8SVD - chains A and T of the 6 polymer chains in the assembly; structure by X-ray diffraction, 3.49 A resolution.

== Chain A (and T) ==
Protein: DarR
Source organism: Mycolicibacterium baixiangningiae
Notes: chain T of this document is another copy of the same molecule, construct and numbering; everything in this record applies to it too
Chain sequence (209 residues; row label = number of the first residue in the row; numbers below 1 keep their minus sign (Gly-2 is residue -2)):
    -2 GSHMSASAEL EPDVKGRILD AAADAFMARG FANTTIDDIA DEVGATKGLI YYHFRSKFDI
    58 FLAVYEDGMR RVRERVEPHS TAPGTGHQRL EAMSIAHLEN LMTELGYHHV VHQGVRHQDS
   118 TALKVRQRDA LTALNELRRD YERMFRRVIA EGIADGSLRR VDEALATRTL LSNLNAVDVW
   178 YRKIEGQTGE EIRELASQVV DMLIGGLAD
Unresolved in the structure: -2 to 9, 115-117 (chain T: -2 to 9)
Reported in the primary citation:
  - binding site for the 20-nt DNA strand: Lys44
  - binding site for the 20-nt DNA strand: Gly45

== Chain A / chain T interface ==
Contacting residue pairs - 11 pairs, chain A then chain T:
  Thr118(A) - Leu120(T)
  Thr118(A) - Lys121(T)
  Ala119(A) - Ala119(T)  hydrophobic
  Ala119(A) - Leu120(T)
  Ala119(A) - Lys121(T)
  Leu120(A) - Ala119(T)
  Leu120(A) - Leu120(T)  hydrogen bond (backbone-backbone)
  Leu120(A) - Arg125(T)  hydrogen bond (backbone-side chain)
  Lys121(A) - Ser117(T)
  Lys121(A) - Ala119(T)
  Val122(A) - Asp116(T)  hydrogen bond (backbone-backbone)
Also at the interface, not in a pair above, chain T (7 interface residues in all): Thr118

== Overview ==
Chain A and chain T form an interface of 5 and 7 residues respectively; the contacts include 3 hydrogen bonds.
Polar contacts include Leu120(A)-Arg125(T), Leu120(A)-Leu120(T) and Val122(A)-Asp116(T). From the paper: a
binding site for the 20-nt DNA strand at Lys44(A) and Gly45(A).
Both chains are DarR (Mycolicibacterium baixiangningiae). Entry 8SVD (Structure of M. baixiangningiae DarR-DNA
complex reveals novel dimer-of-dimers DNA binding) was determined by X-ray diffraction together with 8SUK,
8SV6, 8SVA and 8T5Y from the same study.
